4X7F - chains A and C of the 4 polymer chains in the assembly; structure by X-ray diffraction, 1.70 A resolution.

== Chain A ==
Molecule: Capsid protein
From: Norwalk virus
Notes: fragment: vhh
UniProt: Q5F4T5 (Q5F4T5_9CALI); numbering as in UniProt (aligned over 224-538)
Sequence (315 residues; each row starts with the number of its first residue):
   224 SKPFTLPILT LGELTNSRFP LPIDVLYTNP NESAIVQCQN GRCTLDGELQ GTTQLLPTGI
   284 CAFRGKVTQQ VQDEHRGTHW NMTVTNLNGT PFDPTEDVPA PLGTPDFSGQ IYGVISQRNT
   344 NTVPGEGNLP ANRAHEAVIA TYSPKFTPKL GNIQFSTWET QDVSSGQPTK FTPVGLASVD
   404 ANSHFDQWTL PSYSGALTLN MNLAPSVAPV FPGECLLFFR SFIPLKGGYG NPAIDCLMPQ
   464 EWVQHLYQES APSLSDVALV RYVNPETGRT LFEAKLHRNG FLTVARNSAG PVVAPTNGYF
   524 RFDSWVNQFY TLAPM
Unresolved in the structure: 224, 346-350, 419-420

== Chain C ==
Molecule: Nano-25 Nanobody
From: Vicugna pacos
Notes: antibody fragment or engineered binder
Sequence (119 residues; row label = number of the first residue in the row):
     1 DVQLVESGGG LVQPGGSLRL SCAASESILS FNHMAWYRQG PGEQRELVAV ITREGSTDYA
    61 DSVKGRFTIS RDNAKNMVYL LMSNLRPEDT AVYYCNRGIS NPWGQGTQVT VSSHHHHHH
Unresolved in the structure: 115-119
Disulfides: Cys-22/Cys-95

== How chain A and chain C interact ==
Contacting residue pairs (39):
  Ser-256(A) / Asp-1(C)  hydrogen bond
  Ser-256(A) / Ser-100(C)
  Ile-258(A) / Asp-1(C)
  Ile-258(A) / Val-2(C)  hydrophobic
  Ile-258(A) / Arg-97(C)
  Gln-260(A) / Ser-30(C)
  Pro-428(A) / Ser-30(C)
  Pro-428(A) / Phe-31(C)
  Pro-428(A) / Asn-32(C)
  Pro-428(A) / Arg-53(C)
  Ser-429(A) / Ser-30(C)  hydrogen bond (backbone-backbone)
  Ser-429(A) / Phe-31(C)
  Ser-429(A) / Asn-32(C)  hydrogen bond (backbone-backbone)
  Val-430(A) / Arg-97(C)
  Ala-431(A) / Arg-97(C)
  Ala-431(A) / Gly-98(C)
  Ala-431(A) / Ser-100(C)
  Pro-432(A) / Gly-98(C)
  Pro-432(A) / Ile-99(C)  hydrogen bond (backbone-backbone)
  Pro-432(A) / Ser-100(C)
  Val-433(A) / His-33(C)
  Val-433(A) / Tyr-37(C)  hydrogen bond (backbone-side chain)
  Val-433(A) / Leu-47(C)  hydrophobic
  Val-433(A) / Ile-99(C)
  Phe-434(A) / Leu-47(C)  hydrophobic
  Pro-435(A) / Arg-45(C)
  Gly-436(A) / Ile-99(C)
  Glu-437(A) / Ile-99(C)
  Asp-479(A) / His-33(C)  salt bridge
  Asp-479(A) / Thr-52(C)
  Asn-502(A) / Asn-32(C)
  Phe-504(A) / Asn-32(C)
  Asn-530(A) / Asp-58(C)
  Gln-531(A) / His-33(C)
  Phe-532(A) / Leu-47(C)
  Phe-532(A) / Val-48(C)
  Phe-532(A) / Asp-58(C)
  Phe-532(A) / Tyr-59(C)
  Phe-532(A) / Ala-60(C)
Also at the interface, not in a pair above, chain A (22 interface residues in all): Glu-255, Ala-257, Leu-426
Also at the interface, not in a pair above, chain C (24 interface residues in all): Ala-35, Glu-46, Ala-49, Val-50, Pro-102
Interface features reported in the paper:
  - epitope / paratope residues, chain A: Ser-256(A), Ser-429(A), Pro-432(A), Val-433(A), Asp-479(A), Gln-531(A), Phe-532(A)

== In short ==
22 residues of chain A and 24 residues of chain C are in contact; the contacts include 5 hydrogen bonds and 1
salt bridge. Polar pairs include Asp-479(A)/His-33(C), Ser-256(A)/Asp-1(C) and Val-433(A)/Tyr-37(C). From the
paper: epitope/paratope residues Ser-256(A), Ser-429(A) and Pro-432(A) among others.
Chain A is Capsid protein (Norwalk virus) and chain C is Nano-25 Nanobody (Vicugna pacos); the structure,
Crystal structure of norovirus GII.10 P domain in complex with Nano-25, was determined by X-ray diffraction,
deposited together with 4X7C, 4X7D and 4X7E.
